6U34 - chain B; structure by X-ray diffraction, 2.40 A resolution.

== Chain B ==
Molecule: Acetylcholinesterase
Source organism: Homo sapiens
Notes: EC 3.1.1.7
Reference sequence: P22303 (ACES_HUMAN); residues 4-547 here correspond to UniProt positions 35-578 (UniProt number = residue number + 31)
Amino-acid sequence (550 residues; each row starts with the number of its first residue; numbers below 1 keep their minus sign (Gly-2 is residue -2)):
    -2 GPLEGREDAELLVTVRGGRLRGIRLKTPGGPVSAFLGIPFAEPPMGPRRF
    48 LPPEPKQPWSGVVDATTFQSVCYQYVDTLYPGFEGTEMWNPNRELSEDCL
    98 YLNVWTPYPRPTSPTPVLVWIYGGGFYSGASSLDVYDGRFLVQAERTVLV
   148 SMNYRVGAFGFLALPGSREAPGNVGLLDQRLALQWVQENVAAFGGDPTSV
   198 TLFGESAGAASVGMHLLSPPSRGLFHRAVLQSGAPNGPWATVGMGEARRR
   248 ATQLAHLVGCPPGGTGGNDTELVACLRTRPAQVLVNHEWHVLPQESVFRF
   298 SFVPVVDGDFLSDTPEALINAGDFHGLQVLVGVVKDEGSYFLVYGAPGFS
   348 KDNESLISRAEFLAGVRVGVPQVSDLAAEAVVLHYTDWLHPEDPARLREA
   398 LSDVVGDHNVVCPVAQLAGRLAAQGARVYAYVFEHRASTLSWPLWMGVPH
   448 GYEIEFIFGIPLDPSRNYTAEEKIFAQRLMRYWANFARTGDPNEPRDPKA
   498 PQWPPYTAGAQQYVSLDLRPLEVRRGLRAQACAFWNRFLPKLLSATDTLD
Unresolved in the structure: -2 to 3, 544-547
Construct notes: expression tag (-2 to 3)
Disulfides: Cys69-Cys96, Cys257-Cys272, Cys409-Cys529
Ligand contacts: PQV ((2E)-N-[2-(azepan-1-yl)ethyl]-2-(hydroxyimino)acetamide): Trp86, Gly120, Gly121, Gly122, Tyr124, Tyr133, Glu202, Ser203, Phe297, Tyr337, Phe338, Tyr341, His447, Gly448
Curated features (UniProtKB/Swiss-Prot):
  - active site: Ser203 (Acyl-ester intermediate), Glu334 (Charge relay system), His447 (Charge relay system)
  - binding site (galanthamine): Trp86, Glu202, Ser203, Tyr337
  - binding site (huperzine A): Trp86, Tyr133, Tyr337
  - binding site (huprine W): Gly122, Ser203, Trp439, His447
  - glycosylation (N-linked (GlcNAc...) asparagine): Asn265, Asn350, Asn464
Reported in the primary citation:
  - binding site for PQV: Trp86, Ser203, Phe295
  - catalytic residues: Ser203 (citing earlier work)

== Summary ==
Ligands of chain B: compound PQV. Curated annotation (UniProt) lists 3 active-site residues, 4
galanthamine-binding residues, 3 huperzine A-binding residues and 4 huprine W-binding residues. The paper
reports the catalytic residue Ser203; a binding site for PQV at Trp86, Ser203 and Phe295.
Chain B is Acetylcholinesterase (Homo sapiens); the structure, Binary complex of native hAChE with oxime
reactivator RS194B, was determined by X-ray diffraction, deposited together with 6U37 and 6U3P.
